Entry 6W0S (X-ray diffraction, 1.70 A resolution); this record covers chain A.

# Chain A
Protein: cytochrome P450-F5053
From: Streptomyces sp. NRRL F-5053
Amino-acid sequence (398 residues; numbered 1 to 398; the number before each row is that of its first residue):
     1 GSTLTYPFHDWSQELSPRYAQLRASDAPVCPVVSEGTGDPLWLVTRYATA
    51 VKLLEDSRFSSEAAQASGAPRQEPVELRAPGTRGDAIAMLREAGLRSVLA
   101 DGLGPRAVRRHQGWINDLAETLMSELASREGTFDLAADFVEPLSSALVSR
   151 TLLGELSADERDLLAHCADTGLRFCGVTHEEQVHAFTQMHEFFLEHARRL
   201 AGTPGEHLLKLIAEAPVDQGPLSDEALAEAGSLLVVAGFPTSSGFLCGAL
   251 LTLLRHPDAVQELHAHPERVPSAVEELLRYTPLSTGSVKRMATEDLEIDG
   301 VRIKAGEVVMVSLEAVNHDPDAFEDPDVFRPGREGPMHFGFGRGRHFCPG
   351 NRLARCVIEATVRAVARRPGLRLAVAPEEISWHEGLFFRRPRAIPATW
Not modelled in the structure: 1
Bound ions: heme Fe near Cys-348 (its only coordinating residue here)
Small-molecule neighbours: heme (HEM): Ser-61, Ile-87, Arg-91, Leu-103, Leu-147, Leu-152, Leu-233, Leu-234, Ala-237, Gly-238, Thr-241, Ser-242, Phe-245, Leu-283, Val-288, Arg-290, Leu-313, Gly-340, Phe-341, Gly-342, Arg-345, His-346, Cys-348, Pro-349, Gly-350, Ala-354
Reported in the primary citation:
  - heme coordination: Cys-348
  - specificity-determining residues: Gln-65, Ala-86, Ser-284, Val-288
  - mutagenesis - Q65I, A86G: decreased catalytic activity on production of NAS-C
  - mutagenesis - Q65I, A86G, S284A: decreased catalytic activity on production of NAS-B
  - mutagenesis - Q65P/A86W/S284C: increased catalytic activity
  - mutagenesis - Q65I/A86G: abolished catalytic activity on NAS-C
  - mutagenesis - S284A, V288A: decreased catalytic activity on ASP-A
  - mutagenesis - S284A, V288A: unchanged catalytic activity on NAS-C
  - mutagenesis - S284A/V288A: abolished catalytic activity on ASP-A
  - mutagenesis - A86K/V288P: increased catalytic activity on NAS-B

# In short
Chain A binds heme. From the paper: Q65I, A86G and S284A reduce catalytic activity on production of NAS-B;
heme coordination by Cys-348; 8 substitutions were tested in all.
Chain A is cytochrome P450-F5053 (Streptomyces sp. NRRL F-5053); the structure, Crystal structure of substrate
free cytochrome P450 NasF5053 from Streptomyces sp. NRRL F-5053, was determined by X-ray diffraction together
with 6VXV, 6VZA and 6VZB from the same study.
